Entry 3WHJ (X-ray diffraction, 1.65 A resolution); this record covers chain A.

# Chain A
Name: Probable 26S proteasome regulatory subunit p27
Source organism: Saccharomyces cerevisiae
Notes: fragment: N-terminal domain
Reference sequence: P40555 (PSMD9_YEAST); residues 1-120 here = UniProt positions 1-120
Chain sequence (122 residues; numbered -1 to 120; the number before each row is that of its first residue; numbers below 1 keep their minus sign (Gly-1 is residue -1)):
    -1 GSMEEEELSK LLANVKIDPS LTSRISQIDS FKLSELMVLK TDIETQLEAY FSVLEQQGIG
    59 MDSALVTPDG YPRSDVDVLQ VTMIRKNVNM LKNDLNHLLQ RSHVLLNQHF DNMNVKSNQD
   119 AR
Not modelled in the structure: -1 to 0, 63-68, 118-120
Sequence notes: expression tag (-1 to 0)
Bound ions: Cd2+ site 1 near Glu5 (its only coordinating residue here); Cd2+ site 2: Asp27, His95 (together with sulfate ion); Cd2+ site 3: Lys38, Glu42 (together with sulfate ion); Cd2+ site 4 near Asp92 (its only coordinating residue here); Cd2+ site 5 near Asp109 (its only coordinating residue here)

# Overview
Asp27 and His95 coordinate Cd2+ site 2. The Cd2+ site 3 is built by Lys38 and Glu42.
Chain A is Probable 26S proteasome regulatory subunit p27 (Saccharomyces cerevisiae); the structure, Crystal
structure of Nas2 N-terminal domain, was determined by X-ray diffraction (same publication as 3WHK and 3WHL).
